PDB entry 9UDF | electron microscopy, 2.93 A resolution | chains B and D of the 6 polymer chains in the assembly

[Chain B]
Protein: Na(+)-translocating NADH-quinone reductase subunit B
Organism: Vibrio cholerae O395
Notes: EC 7.2.1.1
Reference sequence: A5F5X0 (NQRB_VIBC3); numbering as in UniProt (aligned over 1-415)
Chain sequence (415 residues; each row starts with the number of its first residue):
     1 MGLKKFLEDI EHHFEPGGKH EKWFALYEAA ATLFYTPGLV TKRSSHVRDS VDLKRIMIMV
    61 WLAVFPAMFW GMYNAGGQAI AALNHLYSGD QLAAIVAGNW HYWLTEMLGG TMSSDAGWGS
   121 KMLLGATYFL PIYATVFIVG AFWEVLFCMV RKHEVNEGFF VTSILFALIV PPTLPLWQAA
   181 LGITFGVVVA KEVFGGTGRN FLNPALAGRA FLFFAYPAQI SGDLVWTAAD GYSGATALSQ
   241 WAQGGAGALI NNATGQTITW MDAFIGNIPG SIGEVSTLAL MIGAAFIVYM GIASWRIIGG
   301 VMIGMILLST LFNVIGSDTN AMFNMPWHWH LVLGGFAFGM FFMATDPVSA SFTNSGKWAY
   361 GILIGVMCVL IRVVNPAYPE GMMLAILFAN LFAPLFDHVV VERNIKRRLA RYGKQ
Not modelled in the structure: 1, 414-415
Construct notes: engineered mutation A141 (Gly in A5F5X0)
Small-molecule neighbours:
  - FMN (flavin mononucleotide), molecule 1: I169, L206, R209, F213, W226, T236, A237, L238, S239, G270, S271, E274, G334, G335, F338, G339, M343, P379, E380, G381, M382, M383, L384
  - FMN, molecule 2: F213, F214, P217, S221, G222, A377, Y378, P379
  - Korormicin (IQT): L26, L33, K54, M57, I58, F137, A141, E144, V145, V155, N156, E157, G158, F159, F160
  - riboflavin (RBF): I56, M57, V60, G158, V161, T162, L165, K191, G196, T197, G198, R199, N200, L202, N203, P204, A205, I292, F342, M343, T345, D346, P347, V348, S349
UniProt features mapped onto this chain:
  - modified residue: T236 (FMN phosphoryl threonine)
  - mutagenesis: F185 (F185A: Decreases riboflavin content), W226 (W226L: Decreases riboflavin content)
From the paper describing this entry:
  - mutagenesis - G141A (160-fold): decreased binding to Korormicin (citing earlier work)
  - mutagenesis - G141A: decreased binding to korormicin A (citing earlier work)

[Chain D]
Protein: Na(+)-translocating NADH-quinone reductase subunit D
Organism: Vibrio cholerae O395
Notes: EC 7.2.1.1
Reference sequence: A5F5Y6 (NQRD_VIBC3); residues 1-210 here = UniProt positions 1-210
Chain sequence (210 residues; row label = number of the first residue in the row):
     1 MSSAKELKKS VLAPVLDNNP IALQVLGVCS ALAVTTKLET AFVMTLAVMF VTALSNFFVS
    61 LIRNHIPNSV RIIVQMAIIA SLVIVVDQIL KAYLYDISKQ LSVFVGLIIT NCIVMGRAEA
   121 FAMKSEPIPS FIDGIGNGLG YGFVLMTVGF FRELLGSGKL FGLEVLPLIS NGGWYQPNGL
   181 MLLAPSAFFL IGFMIWAIRT FKPEQVEAKE
Not modelled in the structure: 1-4
Metal / ion sites: 2Fe-2S cluster Fe: C29, C112 (shared with 2 residues of chain E)
Small-molecule neighbours: 2Fe-2S cluster (FES): G27, V28, C29, T110, N111, C112

[Interface between chain B and chain D]
Pairs across the interface - 13 pairs, chain B then chain D:
  F185(B) - F189(D)  hydrophobic
  V189(B) - F189(D)  hydrophobic
  F211(B) - N178(D)
  F211(B) - L180(D)  hydrophobic
  F214(B) - G179(D)
  F214(B) - L180(D)
  A215(B) - N178(D)
  A215(B) - G179(D)  hydrogen bond (backbone-backbone)
  A215(B) - L180(D)
  Y216(B) - Q176(D)
  Y216(B) - P177(D)
  Y216(B) - N178(D)  hydrogen bond
  Q219(B) - Q176(D)  hydrogen bond
Also at the interface, not in a pair above, chain B (10 interface residues in all): W177, Q178, V193
Also at the interface, not in a pair above, chain D (8 interface residues in all): F193, W196

[In short]
Chain B and chain D form an interface of 10 and 8 residues respectively, with 3 hydrogen bonds. Polar contacts
include Y216(B)-N178(D), Q219(B)-Q176(D) and A215(B)-G179(D). Bound to chain B: flavin mononucleotide,
riboflavin and Korormicin. The paper reports that G141A of chain B reduces binding to Korormicin; G141A of
chain B reduces binding to korormicin A.
Here chain B is Na(+)-translocating NADH-quinone reductase subunit B and chain D is Na(+)-translocating
NADH-quinone reductase subunit D, both from Vibrio cholerae O395. Entry 9UDF (Cryo-EM structure of
Na+-translocating NADH-ubiquinone oxidoreductase NqrB-G141A mutant from Vibrio cholerae reduced by NADH, with
bound ...) was determined by electron microscopy (same publication as 9U5G, 9UD3, 9UD4, 9UD5, 9UD6, 9UD8 and 4
further entries).
